Entry 7VVJ (electron microscopy, 3.20 A resolution); this record covers chains B and G of the 6 polymer chains in the assembly.

[Chain B]
Name: Guanine nucleotide-binding protein G(I)/G(S)/G(T) subunit beta-1
From: Rattus norvegicus
Reference sequence: P54311 (GBB1_RAT); residues 2-340 here = UniProt positions 2-340
Amino-acid sequence (351 residues; each row starts with the number of its first residue; numbers below 1 keep their minus sign (Met-10 is residue -10)):
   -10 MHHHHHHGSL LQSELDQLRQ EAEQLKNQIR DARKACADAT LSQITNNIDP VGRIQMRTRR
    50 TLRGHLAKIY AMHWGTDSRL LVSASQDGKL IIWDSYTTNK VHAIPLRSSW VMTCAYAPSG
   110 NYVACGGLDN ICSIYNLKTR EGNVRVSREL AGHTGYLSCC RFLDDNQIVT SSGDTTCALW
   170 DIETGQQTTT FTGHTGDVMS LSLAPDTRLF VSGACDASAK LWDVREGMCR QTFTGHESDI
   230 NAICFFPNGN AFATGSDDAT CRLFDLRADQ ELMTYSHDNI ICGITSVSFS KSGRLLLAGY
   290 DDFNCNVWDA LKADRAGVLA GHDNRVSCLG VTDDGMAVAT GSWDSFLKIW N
Unresolved in the structure: -10 to 1
Construct notes: expression tag (-10 to 1)
Curated features (UniProtKB/Swiss-Prot):
  - modified residue: Ser2 (N-acetylserine), His266 (Phosphohistidine)

[Chain G]
Name: Guanine nucleotide-binding protein G(I)/G(S)/G(O) subunit gamma-2
From: Bos taurus
Reference sequence: P63212 (GBG2_BOVIN); numbering as in UniProt (aligned over 1-67)
Amino-acid sequence (68 residues; each row starts with the number of its first residue):
     1 MASNNTASIA QARKLVEQLK MEANIDRIKV SKAAADLMAY CEAHAKEDPL LTPVPASENP
    61 FREKKFFS
Unresolved in the structure: 1-5, 63-68
Construct notes: expression tag (68)
Curated features (UniProtKB/Swiss-Prot):
  - modified residue: Ala2 (N-acetylalanine)

[Interface between chain B and chain G]
Pairs across the interface (83):
  Glu3(B) with Arg13(G)
  Leu4(B) with Ser8(G); Ile9(G); Ala12(G), hydrophobic; Arg13(G)
  Leu7(B) with Arg13(G)
  Ala11(B) with Leu19(G)
  Leu14(B) with Val16(G); Leu19(G), hydrophobic; Lys20(G)
  Ile18(B) with Ala23(G), hydrophobic; Arg27(G)
  Ala21(B) with Arg27(G)
  Arg22(B) with Glu22(G), salt bridge; Arg27(G)
  Cys25(B) with Ile28(G), hydrogen bond (side chain-backbone); Lys29(G); Val30(G), hydrogen bond (backbone-backbone)
  Asp27(B) with Lys29(G); Val30(G); Ser31(G), hydrogen bond (side chain-backbone)
  Ala28(B) with Val30(G)
  Leu30(B) with Ala34(G), hydrophobic
  Ile33(B) with Ser31(G); Ala34(G), hydrophobic; Met38(G), hydrophobic
  Thr34(B) with Met38(G)
  Ile37(B) with Met38(G), hydrophobic
  Val40(B) with Leu51(G), hydrophobic
  Ile43(B) with Leu51(G)
  Met45(B) with Leu50(G), hydrophobic
  Arg48(B) with Phe61(G); Arg62(G)
  Arg49(B) with Phe61(G), hydrogen bond (side chain-backbone)
  Ser84(B) with Phe61(G)
  Tyr85(B) with Pro60(G); Phe61(G), hydrophobic
  Met217(B) with Met21(G), hydrophobic
  Cys218(B) with Gln18(G), hydrogen bond (backbone-side chain)
  Gln220(B) with Glu22(G)
  Thr221(B) with Glu22(G), hydrogen bond (backbone-side chain)
  Phe235(B) with Leu37(G), hydrophobic; Tyr40(G), hydrophobic; Cys41(G), hydrophobic
  Pro236(B) with Tyr40(G)
  Asn237(B) with Leu37(G); Tyr40(G)
  Leu252(B) with Leu37(G), hydrophobic
  Asp254(B) with Ala33(G)
  Arg256(B) with Arg27(G); Ile28(G), hydrogen bond (backbone-backbone); Lys32(G); Asp36(G), salt bridge
  Ala257(B) with Arg27(G); Ile28(G); Val30(G), hydrophobic
  Asp258(B) with Ile25(G); Arg27(G), salt bridge
  Gln259(B) with Val30(G)
  Leu261(B) with Val30(G), hydrophobic; Leu37(G), hydrophobic
  Ser279(B) with Asp48(G), hydrogen bond
  Lys280(B) with Tyr40(G); Glu47(G); Asp48(G)
  Ser281(B) with Tyr40(G); Cys41(G), hydrogen bond (backbone-side chain); His44(G); Asp48(G), hydrogen bond
  Gly282(B) with Cys41(G), hydrogen bond (backbone-side chain)
  Arg283(B) with Cys41(G), hydrogen bond (backbone-side chain)
  Leu300(B) with Met38(G), hydrophobic; Cys41(G), hydrophobic
  Gly324(B) with Pro49(G); Leu50(G)
  Met325(B) with Pro49(G), hydrophobic; Pro60(G); Phe61(G)
  Ala326(B) with Phe61(G), hydrophobic
  Ile338(B) with Phe61(G), hydrophobic
  Asn340(B) with Leu50(G); Asn59(G), hydrogen bond; Phe61(G)
Interface residues without a listed pair, chain B (57 interface residues in all): Lys15, Gln17, Thr29, Trp63, Arg219, Ala240, Leu284, Leu286, Asp323, Val327
Interface residues without a listed pair, chain G (38 interface residues in all): Leu15, Asp26, Glu58

[Summary]
The interface between chain B and chain G involves 57 residues on one side and 38 on the other, with 13
hydrogen bonds and 3 salt bridges. Among the polar pairs are Arg22(B)-Glu22(G), Arg256(B)-Asp36(G) and
Asp258(B)-Arg27(G).
Here chain B is Guanine nucleotide-binding protein G(I)/G(S)/G(T) subunit beta-1 (Rattus norvegicus) and chain
G is Guanine nucleotide-binding protein G(I)/G(S)/G(O) subunit gamma-2 (Bos taurus). Entry 7VVJ (PTHrP-bound
human PTH1R in complex with Gs) was determined by electron microscopy (same publication as 7VVK, 7VVL, 7VVM,
7VVN and 7VVO).
